Entry 7CUB (electron microscopy, 2.55 A resolution); this record covers chains A and B of the 4 polymer chains in the assembly.

== Chain A ==
Name: Cytochrome bo(3) ubiquinol oxidase subunit 1
Source organism: Escherichia coli
Notes: EC 7.1.1.3
UniProtKB: P0ABI8 (CYOB_ECOLI); residues 1-663 here = UniProt positions 1-663
Chain sequence (663 residues; each row starts with the number of its first residue):
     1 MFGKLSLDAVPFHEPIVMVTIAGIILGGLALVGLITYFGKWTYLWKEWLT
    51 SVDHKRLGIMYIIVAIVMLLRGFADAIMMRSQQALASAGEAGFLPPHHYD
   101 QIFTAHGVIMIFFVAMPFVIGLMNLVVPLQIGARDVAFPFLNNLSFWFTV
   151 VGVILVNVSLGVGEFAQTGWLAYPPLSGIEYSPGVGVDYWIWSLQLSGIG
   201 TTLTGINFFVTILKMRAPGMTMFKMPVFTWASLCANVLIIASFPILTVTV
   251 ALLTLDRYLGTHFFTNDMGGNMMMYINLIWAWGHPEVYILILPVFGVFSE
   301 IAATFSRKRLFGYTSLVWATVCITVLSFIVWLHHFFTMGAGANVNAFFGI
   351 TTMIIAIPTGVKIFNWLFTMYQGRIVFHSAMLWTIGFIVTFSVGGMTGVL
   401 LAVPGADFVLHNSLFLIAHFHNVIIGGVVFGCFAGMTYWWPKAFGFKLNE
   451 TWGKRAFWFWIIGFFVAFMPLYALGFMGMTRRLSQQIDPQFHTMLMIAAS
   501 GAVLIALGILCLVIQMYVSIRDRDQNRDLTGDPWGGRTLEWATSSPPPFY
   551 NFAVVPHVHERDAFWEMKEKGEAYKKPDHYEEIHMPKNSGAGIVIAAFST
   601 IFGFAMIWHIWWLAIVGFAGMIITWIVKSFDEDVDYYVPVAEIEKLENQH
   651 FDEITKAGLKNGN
Disordered / not traced: 660-663
UniProt features mapped onto this chain:
  - binding site (ubiquinone-8): Arg-71, Asp-75, His-98
  - binding site (heme b): His-106, Trp-170, His-421, Arg-481, Arg-482
  - binding site (Cu(2+)): His-284, His-333, His-334
  - binding site (Fe(II)-heme o): Tyr-288, His-411, His-419
  - cross-link: His-284 to Tyr-288 (1'-histidyl-3'-tyrosine (His-Tyr))
  - mutagenesis: His-54 (H54A: 50% quinol oxidase activity), Lys-55 (K55Q: No effect), Arg-71 (R71H: No quinol oxidase activity; R71Q/L: Abolishes quinol oxidase activity), Asp-75 (D75E: Very similar to wild-type; D75H: No quinol oxidase activity, altered binding of a semiquinone intermediate at the QH site; D75N: Abolishes quinol oxidase activity), Arg-80 (R80Q: Abolishes quinol oxidase activity), His-98 (H98F: About 1% quinol oxidase activity; H98N: Abolishes enzyme activity), Gln-101 (Q101N: Reduces quinol oxidase activity by 75%, decreased affinity for ubiquinol-1), Ile-102 (I102W: No quinol oxidase activity), His-106 (H106A: 2% quinol oxidase activity, loss of heme b, loss of heme o, loss of Cu(B)), Asp-135 (D135N: Abolishes quinol oxidase activity), Tyr-173 (Y173F: No effect), Asp-188 (D188N: No effect), 15 further mutagenesis entries in UniProt
Bound ions: heme Fe: His-106, His-421; Cu ion: His-284, His-333, His-334; heme o Fe near His-419 (its only coordinating residue here)
Small-molecule neighbours:
  - 1,2-Distearoyl-sn-glycerophosphoethanolamine (3PE), molecule 1: Leu-31, Lys-40, Tyr-43, Leu-44, Trp-48, Leu-49, Arg-56, Ile-59, Met-60, Ile-63, Val-64, Val-67, Phe-146, Trp-147, Val-150, Ile-154, Ala-443, Phe-444, Pro-546
  - 1,2-Distearoyl-sn-glycerophosphoethanolamine (3PE), molecule 2: Ile-59, Ile-62, Ile-63, Ile-66, Val-67, Leu-70, Leu-122, Leu-125, Gly-435, Met-436, Trp-439, Trp-440, Ala-443, Phe-444, Phe-446, Val-513, Met-516, Ile-520, Arg-523
  - 1,2-Distearoyl-sn-glycerophosphoethanolamine (3PE), molecule 3: Ala-137, Phe-138, Pro-139, Phe-140, Leu-141, Leu-144, Phe-148, Trp-192, Gln-195, Ile-199, Thr-202, Leu-203, Thr-247, Phe-602, Phe-618, Met-621, Trp-625, Lys-628
  - 1,2-Distearoyl-sn-glycerophosphoethanolamine (3PE), molecule 4: Trp-192, Ala-251, Thr-254, Leu-255, Tyr-258, Leu-259, Phe-602, Met-606, His-609, Trp-611, Ala-614, Ile-615, Phe-618
  - 1,2-Distearoyl-sn-glycerophosphoethanolamine (3PE), molecule 5: Thr-247, Ala-251, Phe-618, Ile-622, Trp-625, Ile-626, Lys-628, Ser-629
  - heme (HEM): Phe-73, Ala-76, Met-79, Arg-80, Gln-83, Phe-103, Thr-104, His-106, Gly-107, Met-110, Ile-111, Gly-169, Trp-170, Leu-414, Ile-417, Phe-420, His-421, Ile-424, Ile-425, Val-429, Trp-460, Phe-468, Thr-480, Arg-481, Arg-482, Ala-502, Ile-505
  - heme o (HEO): Trp-170, Trp-280, His-284, Val-287, Tyr-288, Leu-290, Ile-291, His-333, His-334, Thr-352, Ile-355, Ala-356, Ile-357, Thr-359, Gly-360, Ile-363, Phe-364, Phe-391, Ser-392, Gly-395, Met-396, Gly-398, Val-399, Leu-401, Ala-402, Asp-407, Leu-410, His-411, Asn-412, Leu-416, His-419, Phe-420, Val-423, Ile-424, Val-428, Arg-481
  - Ubiquinone-8 (UQ8): Ile-16, Val-17, Thr-20, Ile-24, Val-67, Met-68, Leu-70, Arg-71, Ala-74, Asp-75, Met-78, His-98, Gln-101, Ile-102, Ala-105, Val-153, Ile-154, Asn-157, Leu-160, Phe-165
What the authors report for this chain:
  - binding site for Ubiquinone-8: Arg-71, Asp-75, His-98
  - conformationally variable residues (side-chain flip): His-98
  - contacts within the chain: Glu-14/His-98 (hydrogen bond), His-284/Tyr-288
  - post-translational modification sites: Tyr-288
  - catalytic residues: Asp-135, Glu-286
  - catalytic residues: Glu-14, His-98 (proposed by the authors, not directly observed)

== Chain B ==
Name: Cytochrome bo(3) ubiquinol oxidase subunit 2
Source organism: Escherichia coli
UniProtKB: P0ABJ1 (CYOA_ECOLI); residues 1-291 here correspond to UniProt positions 25-315 (UniProt number = residue number + 24)
Chain sequence (291 residues; row label = number of the first residue in the row):
     1 CNSALLDPKGQIGLEQRSLILTAFGLMLIVVIPAILMAVGFAWKYRASNK
    51 DAKYSPNWSHSNKVEAVVWTVPILIIIFLAVLTWKTTHALEPSKPLAHDE
   101 KPITIEVVSMDWKWFFIYPEQGIATVNEIAFPANTPVYFKVTSNSVMNSF
   151 FIPRLGSQIYAMAGMQTRLHLIANEPGTYDGISASYSGPGFSGMKFKAIA
   201 TPDRAAFDQWVAKAKQSPNTMSDMAAFEKLAAPSEYNQVEYFSNVKPDLF
   251 ADVINKFMAHGKSMDMTQPEGEHSAHEGMEGMDMSHAESAH
Disordered / not traced: 260-291
UniProt features mapped onto this chain:
  - lipidation: Cys-1 (N-palmitoyl cysteine)
Small-molecule neighbours: heme o (HEO): Met-27, Val-30, Val-31, Ala-34, Pro-72, Ile-76

== Interface between chain A and chain B ==
Contacting residue pairs (153; chain A residue first):
  Pro-96(A) / Pro-189(B)
  Asp-100(A) / Tyr-186(B)  hydrogen bond
  Asp-100(A) / Gly-188(B)
  Gln-167(A) / Tyr-186(B)  hydrogen bond (backbone-side chain)
  Thr-168(A) / Tyr-186(B)
  Pro-175(A) / Val-146(B)  hydrophobic
  Leu-176(A) / Val-146(B)
  Leu-176(A) / Tyr-186(B)  hydrophobic
  Leu-176(A) / Ser-187(B)
  Tyr-181(A) / Ser-145(B)
  Tyr-181(A) / Val-146(B)  hydrophobic
  Asn-266(A) / Ala-163(B)
  Asn-266(A) / Phe-257(B)
  Asp-267(A) / Phe-257(B)
  Asn-271(A) / Met-165(B)
  Met-272(A) / Met-147(B)  hydrophobic
  Met-272(A) / Met-162(B)  hydrophobic
  Met-272(A) / Met-165(B)  hydrophobic
  Met-273(A) / Met-162(B)  hydrophobic
  Met-273(A) / Met-165(B)  hydrophobic
  Ile-276(A) / Met-147(B)  hydrophobic
  Arg-307(A) / Ala-47(B)
  Arg-307(A) / Tyr-54(B)  hydrogen bond (backbone-side chain)
  Arg-307(A) / Pro-56(B)
  Lys-308(A) / Ser-55(B)
  Lys-308(A) / Pro-56(B)
  Lys-308(A) / Trp-58(B)
  Arg-309(A) / Pro-56(B)  hydrogen bond (backbone-backbone)
  Arg-309(A) / Asn-57(B)  hydrogen bond (side chain-backbone)
  Arg-309(A) / Ser-59(B)  hydrogen bond
  Leu-310(A) / Ser-59(B)
  Phe-311(A) / Trp-58(B)  hydrophobic
  Phe-311(A) / Ser-59(B)
  Phe-311(A) / His-60(B)
  Phe-311(A) / Ser-61(B)
  Phe-311(A) / Val-64(B)  hydrophobic
  Phe-311(A) / Glu-65(B)
  Gly-312(A) / Ser-59(B)  hydrogen bond (backbone-backbone)
  Gly-312(A) / Glu-65(B)
  Ser-315(A) / Glu-65(B)  hydrogen bond
  Ser-315(A) / Trp-69(B)
  Thr-337(A) / Gln-158(B)
  Thr-337(A) / Ile-159(B)
  Thr-337(A) / Tyr-160(B)  hydrogen bond (backbone-backbone)
  Met-338(A) / Met-147(B)  hydrophobic
  Met-338(A) / Tyr-160(B)  hydrophobic
  Met-338(A) / Met-162(B)
  Met-338(A) / Thr-167(B)
  Gly-341(A) / Glu-91(B)
  Ala-342(A) / Thr-87(B)
  Ala-342(A) / His-88(B)
  Ala-342(A) / Glu-91(B)
  Asn-343(A) / His-88(B)  hydrogen bond
  Asn-345(A) / Thr-87(B)
  Ala-346(A) / Thr-83(B)
  Ala-346(A) / Trp-84(B)  hydrophobic
  Ala-346(A) / Thr-87(B)
  Ile-350(A) / Ala-80(B)
  Met-353(A) / Ile-76(B)
  Met-353(A) / Leu-79(B)
  Met-353(A) / Ala-80(B)  hydrophobic
  Ile-357(A) / Pro-72(B)
  Ile-357(A) / Ile-73(B)  hydrophobic
  Ile-357(A) / Ile-76(B)  hydrophobic
  Val-361(A) / Val-68(B)
  Val-361(A) / Trp-69(B)  hydrophobic
  Phe-364(A) / Val-30(B)
  Phe-364(A) / Ala-34(B)  hydrophobic
  Phe-364(A) / Val-68(B)  hydrophobic
  Leu-367(A) / Ala-34(B)
  Leu-367(A) / Met-37(B)  hydrophobic
  Leu-367(A) / Ala-38(B)  hydrophobic
  Leu-367(A) / Phe-41(B)
  Phe-368(A) / Trp-58(B)
  Met-370(A) / Ala-38(B)
  Met-370(A) / Phe-41(B)  hydrophobic
  Met-370(A) / Ala-42(B)
  Tyr-371(A) / Phe-41(B)  hydrophobic
  Tyr-371(A) / Tyr-45(B)
  Tyr-371(A) / Trp-58(B)  hydrophobic
  Gln-372(A) / Tyr-45(B)
  Gln-372(A) / Lys-53(B)
  Gln-372(A) / Tyr-54(B)
  Gln-372(A) / Ser-55(B)  hydrogen bond (backbone-backbone)
  Gly-373(A) / Tyr-45(B)
  Gly-373(A) / Tyr-54(B)
  Arg-374(A) / Tyr-45(B)
  Arg-374(A) / Ala-47(B)
  Arg-374(A) / Asn-49(B)
  Arg-374(A) / Ala-52(B)  hydrogen bond (side chain-backbone)
  Arg-374(A) / Tyr-54(B)
  Ile-375(A) / Phe-41(B)
  Ile-375(A) / Ala-42(B)  hydrophobic
  Ile-375(A) / Tyr-45(B)  hydrogen bond (backbone-backbone)
  Ile-375(A) / Arg-46(B)
  Ile-375(A) / Ala-47(B)  hydrogen bond (backbone-backbone)
  Val-376(A) / Ala-47(B)  hydrophobic
  Phe-377(A) / Ala-42(B)
  Phe-377(A) / Arg-46(B)
  Ile-385(A) / Ala-38(B)
  Ile-388(A) / Ala-38(B)  hydrophobic
  Val-389(A) / Ile-35(B)  hydrophobic
  Ser-392(A) / Val-31(B)
  Met-396(A) / Phe-24(B)  hydrophobic
  Met-396(A) / Met-27(B)
  Met-396(A) / Val-31(B)  hydrophobic
  Val-399(A) / Met-27(B)  hydrophobic
  Val-399(A) / Leu-79(B)  hydrophobic
  Leu-400(A) / Ile-20(B)  hydrophobic
  Leu-400(A) / Ala-23(B)  hydrophobic
  Leu-400(A) / Met-27(B)  hydrophobic
  Val-403(A) / Leu-19(B)  hydrophobic
  Val-403(A) / Thr-83(B)
  Pro-404(A) / Thr-83(B)
  Pro-404(A) / Thr-87(B)
  Gly-405(A) / Gln-16(B)  hydrogen bond (backbone-side chain)
  Gly-405(A) / Leu-19(B)
  Ala-406(A) / Leu-19(B)
  Ala-406(A) / Ile-20(B)  hydrophobic
  Phe-408(A) / Gln-16(B)
  Phe-408(A) / Leu-90(B)
  Phe-408(A) / Pro-92(B)
  Phe-408(A) / Ser-157(B)
  Phe-408(A) / Gln-158(B)  hydrogen bond (backbone-backbone)
  Val-409(A) / Leu-5(B)
  Val-409(A) / Gln-16(B)
  Val-409(A) / Phe-151(B)
  Val-409(A) / Gly-156(B)
  Leu-410(A) / Leu-5(B)  hydrophobic
  His-411(A) / Gln-158(B)  hydrogen bond (backbone-side chain)
  His-411(A) / Tyr-160(B)  hydrogen bond
  Asn-412(A) / Tyr-160(B)
  Asn-412(A) / Ala-184(B)  hydrogen bond (side chain-backbone)
  Phe-476(A) / Ser-3(B)
  Phe-476(A) / Leu-5(B)
  Phe-476(A) / Leu-6(B)  hydrophobic
  Met-477(A) / Ser-3(B)
  Met-477(A) / Ala-4(B)
  Gly-478(A) / Ile-182(B)
  Thr-480(A) / Ile-182(B)
  Thr-480(A) / Ser-183(B)
  Thr-480(A) / Ala-184(B)
  Thr-480(A) / Phe-191(B)
  Arg-481(A) / Phe-191(B)
  Arg-482(A) / Tyr-186(B)
  Arg-482(A) / Phe-191(B)
  Leu-483(A) / Phe-191(B)  hydrophobic
  Leu-483(A) / Ser-192(B)
  Ser-484(A) / Ser-192(B)  hydrogen bond (backbone-side chain)
  Gln-485(A) / Ser-192(B)  hydrogen bond (backbone-side chain)
  Gln-485(A) / Tyr-236(B)
  Gln-486(A) / Lys-195(B)  hydrogen bond (backbone-side chain)
  Gln-486(A) / Tyr-236(B)
Other interface residues (no listed pair), chain A (80 interface residues in all): Phe-103, Tyr-173, Ser-306, Gly-339, Ala-340, Gly-349, Ile-354, Ile-363, Val-393, Ala-402, Asp-407, Gly-475
Other interface residues (no listed pair), chain B (81 interface residues in all): Leu-28, Val-39, Thr-86, Asp-111, Asn-144, Pro-153, Ser-185, Lys-256

== Summary ==
The interface between chain A and chain B involves 80 residues on one side and 81 on the other, with 22
hydrogen bonds. Polar pairs include Asp-100(A)/Tyr-186(B), Gln-167(A)/Tyr-186(B) and Arg-307(A)/Tyr-54(B).
From the paper: catalytic residues Asp-135(A), Glu-286(A) and Glu-14(A) among others; a binding site for
Ubiquinone-8 at Arg-71(A), Asp-75(A) and His-98(A).
Here chain A is Cytochrome bo(3) ubiquinol oxidase subunit 1 and chain B is Cytochrome bo(3) ubiquinol oxidase
subunit 2, both from Escherichia coli. Entry 7CUB (2.55-Angstrom Cryo-EM structure of Cytochrome bo3 from
Escherichia coli in Native Membrane) was determined by electron microscopy, deposited together with 7N9Z, 7CUQ
and 7CUW.
